Entry 6WMU (electron microscopy, 3.18 A resolution); this record covers chains C and D of the 12 polymer chains in the assembly.

[Chain C]
Name: DNA-directed RNA polymerase subunit beta
Source organism: Escherichia coli
Notes: EC 2.7.7.6
UniProtKB: P0A8V4 (RPOB_ECO57); numbering as in UniProt (aligned over 1-1342)
Chain sequence (1342 residues; each row starts with the number of its first residue):
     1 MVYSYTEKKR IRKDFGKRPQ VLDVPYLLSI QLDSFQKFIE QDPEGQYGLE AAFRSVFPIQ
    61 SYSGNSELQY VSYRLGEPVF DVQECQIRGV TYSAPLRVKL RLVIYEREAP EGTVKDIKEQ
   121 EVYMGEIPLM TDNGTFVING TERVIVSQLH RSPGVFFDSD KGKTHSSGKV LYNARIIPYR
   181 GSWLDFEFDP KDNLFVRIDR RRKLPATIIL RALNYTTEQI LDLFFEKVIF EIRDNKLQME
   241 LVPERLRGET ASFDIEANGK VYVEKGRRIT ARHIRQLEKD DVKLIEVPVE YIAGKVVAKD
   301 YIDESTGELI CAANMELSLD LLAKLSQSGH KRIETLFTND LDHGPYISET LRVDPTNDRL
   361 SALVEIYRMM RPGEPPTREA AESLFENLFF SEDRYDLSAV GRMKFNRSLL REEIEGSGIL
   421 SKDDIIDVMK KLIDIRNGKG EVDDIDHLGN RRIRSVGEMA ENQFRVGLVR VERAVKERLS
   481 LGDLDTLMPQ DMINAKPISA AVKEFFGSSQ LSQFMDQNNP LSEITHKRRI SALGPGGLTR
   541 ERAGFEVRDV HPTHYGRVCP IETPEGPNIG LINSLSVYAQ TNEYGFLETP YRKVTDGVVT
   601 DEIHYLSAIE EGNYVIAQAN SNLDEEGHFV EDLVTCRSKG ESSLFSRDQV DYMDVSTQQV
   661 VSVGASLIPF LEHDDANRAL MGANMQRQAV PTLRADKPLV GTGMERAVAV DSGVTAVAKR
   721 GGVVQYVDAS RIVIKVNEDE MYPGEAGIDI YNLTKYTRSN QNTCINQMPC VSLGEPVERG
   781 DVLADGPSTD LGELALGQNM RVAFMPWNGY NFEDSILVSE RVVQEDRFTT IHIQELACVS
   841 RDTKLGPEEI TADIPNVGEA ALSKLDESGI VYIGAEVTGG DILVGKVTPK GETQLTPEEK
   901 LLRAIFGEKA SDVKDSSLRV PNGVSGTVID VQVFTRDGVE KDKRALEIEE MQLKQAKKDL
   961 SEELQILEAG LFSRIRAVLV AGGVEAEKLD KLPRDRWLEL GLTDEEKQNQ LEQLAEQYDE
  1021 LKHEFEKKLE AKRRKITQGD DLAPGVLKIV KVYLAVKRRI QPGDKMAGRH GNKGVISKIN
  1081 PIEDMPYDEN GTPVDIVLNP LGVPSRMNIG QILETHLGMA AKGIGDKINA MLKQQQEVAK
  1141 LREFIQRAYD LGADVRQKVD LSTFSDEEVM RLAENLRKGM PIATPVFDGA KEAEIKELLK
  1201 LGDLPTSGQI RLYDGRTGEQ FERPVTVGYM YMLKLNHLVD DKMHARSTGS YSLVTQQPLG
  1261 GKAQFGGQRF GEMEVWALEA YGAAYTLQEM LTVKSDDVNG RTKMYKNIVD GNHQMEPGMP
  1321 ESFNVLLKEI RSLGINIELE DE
Disordered / not traced: 1-2, 1342
UniProt features mapped onto this chain:
  - modified residue (N6-acetyllysine): Lys1022, Lys1200

[Chain D]
Name: DNA-directed RNA polymerase subunit beta'
Source organism: Escherichia coli
Notes: EC 2.7.7.6
UniProtKB: P0A8T7 (RPOC_ECOLI); numbering as in UniProt (aligned over 1-1407)
Chain sequence (1430 residues; each row starts with the number of its first residue):
     1 MKDLLKFLKA QTKTEEFDAI KIALASPDMI RSWSFGEVKK PETINYRTFK PERDGLFCAR
    61 IFGPVKDYEC LCGKYKRLKH RGVICEKCGV EVTQTKVRRE RMGHIELASP TAHIWFLKSL
   121 PSRIGLLLDM PLRDIERVLY FESYVVIEGG MTNLERQQIL TEEQYLDALE EFGDEFDAKM
   181 GAEAIQALLK SMDLEQECEQ LREELNETNS ETKRKKLTKR IKLLEAFVQS GNKPEWMILT
   241 VLPVLPPDLR PLVPLDGGRF ATSDLNDLYR RVINRNNRLK RLLDLAAPDI IVRNEKRMLQ
   301 EAVDALLDNG RRGRAITGSN KRPLKSLADM IKGKQGRFRQ NLLGKRVDYS GRSVITVGPY
   361 LRLHQCGLPK KMALELFKPF IYGKLELRGL ATTIKAAKKM VEREEAVVWD ILDEVIREHP
   421 VLLNRAPTLH RLGIQAFEPV LIEGKAIQLH PLVCAAYNAD FDGDQMAVHV PLTLEAQLEA
   481 RALMMSTNNI LSPANGEPII VPSQDVVLGL YYMTRDCVNA KGEGMVLTGP KEAERLYRSG
   541 LASLHARVKV RITEYEKDAN GELVAKTSLK DTTVGRAILW MIVPKGLPYS IVNQALGKKA
   601 ISKMLNTCYR ILGLKPTVIF ADQIMYTGFA YAARSGASVG IDDMVIPEKK HEIISEAEAE
   661 VAEIQEQFQS GLVTAGERYN KVIDIWAAAN DRVSKAMMDN LQTETVINRD GQEEKQVSFN
   721 SIYMMADSGA RGSAAQIRQL AGMRGLMAKP DGSIIETPIT ANFREGLNVL QYFISTHGAR
   781 KGLADTALKT ANSGYLTRRL VDVAQDLVVT EDDCGTHEGI MMTPVIEGGD VKEPLRDRVL
   841 GRVTAEDVLK PGTADILVPR NTLLHEQWCD LLEENSVDAV KVRSVVSCDT DFGVCAHCYG
   901 RDLARGHIIN KGEAIGVIAA QSIGEPGTQL TMRTFHIGGA ASRAAAESSI QVKNKGSIKL
   961 SNVKSVVNSS GKLVITSRNT ELKLIDEFGR TKESYKVPYG AVLAKGDGEQ VAGGETVANW
  1021 DPHTMPVITE VSGFVRFTDM IDGQTITRQT DELTGLSSLV VLDSAERTAG GKDLRPALKI
  1081 VDAQGNDVLI PGTDMPAQYF LPGKAIVQLE DGVQISSGDT LARIPQESGG TKDITGGLPR
  1141 VADLFEARRP KEPAILAEIS GIVSFGKETK GKRRLVITPV DGSDPYEEMI PKWRQLNVFE
  1201 GERVERGDVI SDGPEAPHDI LRLRGVHAVT RYIVNEVQDV YRLQGVKIND KHIEVIVRQM
  1261 LRKATIVNAG SSDFLEGEQV EYSRVKIANR ELEANGKVGA TYSRDLLGIT KASLATESFI
  1321 SAASFQETTR VLTEAAVAGK RDELRGLKEN VIVGRLIPAG TGYAYHQDRM RRRAAGEAPA
  1381 APQVTAEDAS ASLAELLNAG LGGSDNELER RASENLYFQG HHHHHHHHHH
Disordered / not traced: 1-2, 933-943, 1377-1430
Differences from the reference sequence: expression tag (1408-1430)
Bound ions: Zn2+ site 1: Cys70, Cys72, Cys85, Cys88; Mg2+: Asp462, Asp464; Zn2+ site 2: Cys814, Cys888, Cys895, Cys898
UniProt features mapped onto this chain:
  - binding site (Zn(2+)): Cys70, Cys72, Cys85, Cys88, Cys814, Cys888, Cys895, Cys898
  - binding site (Mg(2+)): Asp460, Asp462, Asp464
  - modified residue: Lys983 (N6-acetyllysine)
  - mutagenesis: Gln504 (Q504P: Resistant to antibiotics salinamide A and B), Asn690 (N690D: Resistant to antibiotics salinamide A and B), Met697 (M697V: Resistant to antibiotics salinamide A and B), Ala735 (A735T: Resistant to antibiotics salinamide A and B), Arg738 (R738C/H/P/S: Resistant to antibiotics salinamide A and B), Ala748 (A748E: Resistant to antibiotics salinamide A and B), Pro758 (P758S/T: Resistant to antibiotics salinamide A and B), Phe763 (F763C: Resistant to antibiotics salinamide A and B), Ser775 (S775A: Resistant to antibiotics salinamide A and B), Ala779 (A779T/V: Resistant to antibiotics salinamide A and B), Arg780 (R780C: Resistant to antibiotics salinamide A and B), Gly782 (G782A/C: Resistant to antibiotics salinamide A and B), 1 further mutagenesis entry in UniProt

[Interface between chain C and chain D]
Residue-residue contacts - 318 pairs, chain C then chain D:
  Phe545(C) - Lys781(D)
  Arg548(C) - Arg780(D)  hydrogen bond (backbone-side chain)
  Val550(C) - Phe773(D)  hydrophobic
  Val550(C) - His777(D)
  His551(C) - Phe773(D)
  Tyr555(C) - Phe773(D)
  Cys559(C) - Arg780(D)
  Pro560(C) - Phe773(D)  hydrophobic
  Pro560(C) - Thr776(D)
  Pro560(C) - Arg780(D)  hydrogen bond (backbone-side chain)
  Ile561(C) - Thr776(D)
  Ile561(C) - Arg780(D)
  Thr563(C) - Arg780(D)
  Ile569(C) - Ala784(D)  hydrophobic
  Gly570(C) - Arg780(D)
  Asn573(C) - Arg780(D)
  Gln618(C) - Val769(D)
  Gln618(C) - Leu770(D)  hydrogen bond (side chain-backbone)
  Asn620(C) - Val769(D)
  Glu641(C) - Lys749(D)
  Ser642(C) - Leu770(D)
  Val660(C) - Val769(D)  hydrophobic
  Leu671(C) - Tyr772(D)
  Glu672(C) - Gly766(D)
  Glu672(C) - Leu767(D)  hydrogen bond (backbone-backbone)
  His673(C) - Phe763(D)  hydrogen bond (side chain-backbone)
  His673(C) - Arg764(D)
  His673(C) - Glu765(D)  hydrogen bond (side chain-backbone)
  His673(C) - Gly766(D)
  Asp674(C) - Tyr772(D)  hydrogen bond (backbone-side chain)
  Asp675(C) - Phe763(D)
  Asp675(C) - Tyr772(D)
  Ala676(C) - Tyr772(D)
  Ala676(C) - Ala779(D)  hydrophobic
  Asn677(C) - Ala779(D)
  Asn677(C) - Leu783(D)
  Ala679(C) - Tyr772(D)
  Leu680(C) - Leu783(D)  hydrophobic
  Phe804(C) - Ala637(D)
  Phe804(C) - Ser638(D)  hydrogen bond (backbone-side chain)
  Met805(C) - Gly636(D)
  Met805(C) - Ala637(D)
  Pro806(C) - Ala632(D)
  Pro806(C) - Ala633(D)
  Pro806(C) - Ala637(D)
  Asn808(C) - Pro359(D)
  Asn808(C) - Phe629(D)
  Asn808(C) - Ala633(D)
  Gly809(C) - Val357(D)
  Gly809(C) - Phe629(D)
  Tyr810(C) - Pro359(D)
  Asn811(C) - Asp505(D)
  Phe812(C) - Val357(D)  hydrophobic
  Phe812(C) - Pro451(D)  hydrophobic
  Phe812(C) - Phe461(D)  hydrophobic
  Phe812(C) - Ser503(D)
  Phe812(C) - Gln504(D)  hydrogen bond (backbone-side chain)
  Phe812(C) - Asp505(D)
  Phe812(C) - Phe629(D)  hydrophobic
  Glu813(C) - Asp460(D)
  Glu813(C) - Phe461(D)
  Glu813(C) - Gln504(D)
  Asp814(C) - Asp462(D)
  Ser815(C) - Val357(D)
  Ser815(C) - Phe461(D)
  Arg841(C) - Asp256(D)  salt bridge
  Arg841(C) - Gly257(D)
  Glu892(C) - Lys66(D)  salt bridge
  Gln894(C) - Lys76(D)
  Gln894(C) - Arg77(D)
  Lys900(C) - Arg77(D)
  Gln1061(C) - Lys445(D)
  Pro1062(C) - Ala446(D)
  Gly1063(C) - Val354(D)
  Lys1065(C) - Asp462(D)
  Lys1073(C) - Asp462(D)
  Gly1074(C) - Phe461(D)
  Val1075(C) - Thr356(D)
  Val1075(C) - Phe461(D)  hydrogen bond (backbone-backbone)
  Val1075(C) - Asp462(D)
  Val1075(C) - Gly463(D)
  Ile1076(C) - Thr356(D)
  Asn1099(C) - Gln504(D)
  Asn1099(C) - Asp505(D)  hydrogen bond
  Pro1100(C) - Ala637(D)
  Pro1100(C) - Val639(D)  hydrophobic
  Pro1100(C) - Met725(D)  hydrophobic
  Leu1101(C) - Gln504(D)
  Leu1101(C) - Asp505(D)
  Leu1101(C) - Met725(D)  hydrophobic
  Leu1101(C) - Arg731(D)
  Pro1104(C) - Met725(D)  hydrophobic
  Ser1105(C) - Arg731(D)  hydrogen bond
  Ser1105(C) - Gln736(D)
  Arg1106(C) - Asp460(D)  salt bridge
  Arg1106(C) - Arg731(D)
  Met1107(C) - Gln736(D)
  Met1107(C) - Gln739(D)
  Met1107(C) - Leu740(D)  hydrophobic
  Met1107(C) - Phe763(D)  hydrophobic
  Ile1109(C) - Met644(D)  hydrophobic
  Ile1109(C) - Phe763(D)
  Ile1112(C) - Val639(D)
  Ile1112(C) - Ile641(D)
  Leu1113(C) - Ile641(D)  hydrophobic
  His1116(C) - Ile641(D)
  Phe1187(C) - Leu767(D)
  Phe1187(C) - Tyr772(D)  hydrophobic
  Glu1192(C) - Arg764(D)  salt bridge
  Ser1207(C) - Asp642(D)
  Gln1209(C) - Val639(D)
  Gln1209(C) - Gly640(D)
  Gln1209(C) - Asp643(D)
  Glu1219(C) - Arg538(D)  salt bridge
  Phe1221(C) - Ala633(D)
  Phe1221(C) - Arg634(D)
  Glu1222(C) - Tyr512(D)  hydrogen bond
  Glu1222(C) - Arg634(D)
  Glu1222(C) - Ser635(D)
  Arg1223(C) - Ser635(D)
  Arg1223(C) - Gly636(D)
  Arg1223(C) - Ala637(D)
  Arg1223(C) - Phe719(D)  hydrogen bond (side chain-backbone)
  Arg1223(C) - Ser721(D)
  Val1225(C) - Gly636(D)
  Val1225(C) - Ser638(D)
  Thr1226(C) - Ser638(D)  hydrogen bond (backbone-side chain)
  Thr1226(C) - Val639(D)  hydrogen bond (side chain-backbone)
  Thr1226(C) - Gly640(D)
  Val1239(C) - Lys445(D)
  Asp1240(C) - Lys445(D)
  Lys1242(C) - Arg352(D)
  Lys1242(C) - Gln465(D)
  Met1243(C) - Arg352(D)
  Met1243(C) - Lys371(D)
  Met1243(C) - Met372(D)  hydrophobic
  Met1243(C) - Lys445(D)
  His1244(C) - Gly351(D)
  His1244(C) - Arg352(D)  hydrogen bond (backbone-backbone)
  Ala1245(C) - Ser350(D)
  Ala1245(C) - Gly351(D)
  Ala1245(C) - Met372(D)  hydrophobic
  Ala1245(C) - Glu375(D)
  Arg1246(C) - Asp348(D)  salt bridge
  Arg1246(C) - Tyr349(D)  hydrogen bond (backbone-backbone)
  Arg1246(C) - Ser350(D)  hydrogen bond (backbone-backbone)
  Arg1246(C) - Glu375(D)
  Arg1246(C) - Leu376(D)
  Ser1247(C) - Asp348(D)
  Ser1247(C) - Tyr349(D)  hydrogen bond (backbone-backbone)
  Ser1247(C) - Glu375(D)  hydrogen bond (backbone-side chain)
  Ser1247(C) - Leu376(D)
  Thr1248(C) - Tyr349(D)
  Tyr1251(C) - Asp348(D)  hydrogen bond
  Leu1253(C) - Arg99(D)  hydrogen bond (backbone-side chain)
  Leu1253(C) - Val253(D)  hydrophobic
  Val1254(C) - Arg99(D)  hydrogen bond (backbone-side chain)
  Val1254(C) - Arg337(D)
  Gln1256(C) - Arg99(D)
  Gln1257(C) - Lys345(D)
  Gln1257(C) - Arg346(D)  hydrogen bond (side chain-backbone)
  Pro1258(C) - Arg346(D)
  Pro1258(C) - Asp348(D)
  Gln1264(C) - Glu375(D)  hydrogen bond
  Gly1267(C) - Arg346(D)  hydrogen bond (backbone-side chain)
  Gly1267(C) - Val347(D)
  Gly1267(C) - Ser350(D)
  Gln1268(C) - Arg346(D)
  Gln1268(C) - Val347(D)  hydrogen bond (backbone-backbone)
  Gln1268(C) - Ser350(D)  hydrogen bond (backbone-side chain)
  Gln1268(C) - Gly351(D)
  Gln1268(C) - Arg352(D)
  Gln1268(C) - Ala467(D)
  Gln1268(C) - His469(D)
  Arg1269(C) - Gln340(D)  hydrogen bond
  Arg1269(C) - Gly344(D)  hydrogen bond (side chain-backbone)
  Arg1269(C) - Arg346(D)
  Phe1270(C) - Gly344(D)
  Phe1270(C) - Lys345(D)  hydrogen bond (backbone-backbone)
  Phe1270(C) - Val347(D)  hydrophobic
  Phe1270(C) - His469(D)
  Gly1271(C) - Gly344(D)
  Glu1272(C) - Arg798(D)  salt bridge
  Met1273(C) - Thr428(D)
  Glu1274(C) - Asn424(D)  hydrogen bond
  Glu1274(C) - Ala426(D)
  Glu1274(C) - Thr428(D)  hydrogen bond
  Glu1274(C) - Ile434(D)
  Trp1276(C) - Arg798(D)
  Trp1276(C) - Val801(D)  hydrophobic
  Trp1276(C) - Val917(D)
  Trp1276(C) - Gln921(D)
  Ala1277(C) - Gln921(D)
  Leu1278(C) - Met484(D)  hydrophobic
  Glu1279(C) - Ala914(D)
  Glu1279(C) - Val917(D)
  Glu1279(C) - Leu1347(D)
  Glu1279(C) - Val1351(D)
  Glu1279(C) - Ile1357(D)
  Ala1280(C) - Arg431(D)  hydrogen bond (backbone-side chain)
  Ala1280(C) - Glu913(D)
  Ala1280(C) - Ile918(D)  hydrophobic
  Ala1280(C) - Gln921(D)
  Tyr1281(C) - Arg431(D)  hydrogen bond (side chain-backbone)
  Tyr1281(C) - Leu432(D)
  Tyr1281(C) - Ile434(D)  hydrogen bond (side chain-backbone)
  Tyr1281(C) - Leu483(D)
  Tyr1281(C) - Met484(D)  hydrophobic
  Tyr1281(C) - Asn489(D)  hydrogen bond
  Gly1282(C) - Leu483(D)
  Gly1282(C) - Ala1359(D)
  Gly1282(C) - Gly1360(D)
  Gly1282(C) - Thr1361(D)  hydrogen bond (backbone-backbone)
  Ala1283(C) - Glu479(D)
  Ala1283(C) - Leu483(D)
  Ala1283(C) - Met484(D)  hydrophobic
  Ala1284(C) - Glu479(D)  hydrogen bond (backbone-side chain)
  Ala1284(C) - Leu1356(D)
  Ala1284(C) - Gly1362(D)
  Tyr1285(C) - Glu475(D)
  Tyr1285(C) - Glu479(D)  hydrogen bond (backbone-side chain)
  Tyr1285(C) - Leu1356(D)
  Tyr1285(C) - Thr1361(D)
  Thr1286(C) - Ala476(D)
  Thr1286(C) - Glu479(D)  hydrogen bond (backbone-side chain)
  Leu1287(C) - Val1351(D)  hydrophobic
  Leu1287(C) - Ile1357(D)  hydrophobic
  Gln1288(C) - Arg1355(D)
  Gln1288(C) - Leu1356(D)
  Glu1289(C) - Pro471(D)
  Glu1289(C) - Leu472(D)  hydrogen bond (side chain-backbone)
  Glu1289(C) - Thr473(D)  hydrogen bond (side chain-backbone)
  Glu1289(C) - Ala476(D)
  Met1290(C) - Val347(D)  hydrophobic
  Leu1291(C) - Lys345(D)  hydrogen bond (backbone-side chain)
  Leu1291(C) - Val1351(D)  hydrophobic
  Leu1291(C) - Gly1354(D)
  Thr1292(C) - Gly1354(D)
  Lys1294(C) - Val347(D)
  Lys1294(C) - Asp348(D)  hydrogen bond (backbone-backbone)
  Lys1294(C) - Tyr349(D)
  Lys1294(C) - Val470(D)  hydrogen bond (side chain-backbone)
  Lys1294(C) - Leu472(D)
  Ser1295(C) - Lys345(D)
  Ser1295(C) - Arg346(D)  hydrogen bond (side chain-backbone)
  Asp1296(C) - Lys345(D)  salt bridge
  Met1304(C) - Leu472(D)  hydrophobic
  Tyr1305(C) - Tyr349(D)
  Tyr1305(C) - Pro379(D)  hydrophobic
  Tyr1305(C) - Tyr382(D)
  Ile1308(C) - Pro379(D)  hydrophobic
  Ile1308(C) - Phe380(D)
  Val1309(C) - Pro379(D)
  Val1309(C) - Gly383(D)
  Val1309(C) - Glu386(D)
  Asp1310(C) - Glu386(D)
  His1313(C) - Phe380(D)
  His1313(C) - Leu472(D)
  His1313(C) - Leu474(D)
  His1313(C) - Gln477(D)
  Met1315(C) - Thr473(D)
  Pro1320(C) - Lys345(D)
  Pro1320(C) - Val1353(D)
  Glu1321(C) - Arg99(D)  salt bridge
  Ser1322(C) - Asn341(D)
  Ser1322(C) - Leu342(D)
  Phe1323(C) - Leu342(D)  hydrophobic
  Phe1323(C) - Ile1352(D)  hydrophobic
  Val1325(C) - Leu249(D)  hydrophobic
  Val1325(C) - Arg337(D)
  Leu1326(C) - Phe338(D)  hydrophobic
  Leu1326(C) - Leu342(D)  hydrophobic
  Lys1328(C) - Glu100(D)
  Lys1328(C) - Leu245(D)
  Lys1328(C) - Pro246(D)
  Lys1328(C) - Leu249(D)
  Glu1329(C) - Leu245(D)
  Glu1329(C) - Met330(D)
  Glu1329(C) - Arg337(D)  salt bridge
  Ile1330(C) - Ile331(D)  hydrophobic
  Ile1330(C) - Leu1332(D)  hydrophobic
  Arg1331(C) - Trp33(D)
  Arg1331(C) - Pro243(D)
  Ser1332(C) - Met102(D)
  Ser1332(C) - Pro243(D)
  Ser1332(C) - Leu245(D)
  Ser1332(C) - Tyr269(D)  hydrogen bond
  Ser1332(C) - Leu327(D)
  Leu1333(C) - Trp115(D)  hydrophobic
  Leu1333(C) - Pro243(D)
  Leu1333(C) - Leu307(D)  hydrophobic
  Leu1333(C) - Leu327(D)  hydrophobic
  Leu1333(C) - Ile331(D)  hydrophobic
  Gly1334(C) - Leu24(D)
  Gly1334(C) - Ala25(D)  hydrogen bond (backbone-backbone)
  Gly1334(C) - His113(D)  hydrogen bond (backbone-side chain)
  Ile1335(C) - Ile22(D)  hydrophobic
  Ile1335(C) - Ala23(D)
  Ile1335(C) - Trp33(D)
  Ile1335(C) - Trp115(D)  hydrophobic
  Asn1336(C) - Lys21(D)
  Asn1336(C) - Ile22(D)
  Asn1336(C) - Ala23(D)  hydrogen bond (backbone-backbone)
  Asn1336(C) - Leu24(D)
  Asn1336(C) - Met29(D)  hydrogen bond
  Asn1336(C) - Trp33(D)
  Ile1337(C) - Ile20(D)  hydrophobic
  Ile1337(C) - Lys21(D)
  Glu1338(C) - Ile20(D)
  Glu1338(C) - Lys21(D)  salt bridge
  Leu1339(C) - Phe17(D)  hydrophobic
  Leu1339(C) - Ile20(D)  hydrophobic
  Glu1340(C) - Phe17(D)
  Glu1340(C) - Asp18(D)  hydrogen bond (backbone-backbone)
  Glu1340(C) - Ala19(D)
  Glu1340(C) - Lys21(D)
  Asp1341(C) - Glu16(D)
  Asp1341(C) - Asp18(D)
Interface residues without a listed pair, chain C (159 interface residues in all): Asp549, Pro552, Gly566, Thr635, Arg637, Thr657, Trp807, Lys844, Pro897, Ser1077, Val1103, Lys1196, Pro1224, Thr1255, Val1275, Gln1314, Gly1318, Met1319
Interface residues without a listed pair, chain D (178 interface residues in all): Phe49, Leu78, Leu239, Pro251, Arg339, Leu343, Ser353, Ile355, Tyr360, Lys378, Ile394, Leu422, Gln435, Leu508, Tyr537, Ile722, Met724, Ala730, Gly732, Arg744, Pro750, Ile755, Asn768, Ser775, Ala787, Leu788, Phe1319, Ala1336

[Overview]
159 residues of chain C face 178 of chain D across their interface; the contacts include 54 hydrogen bonds and
11 salt bridges. Polar pairs include Arg841(C)-Asp256(D), Glu892(C)-Lys66(D) and Arg1106(C)-Asp460(D).
Chain C is DNA-directed RNA polymerase subunit beta and chain D is DNA-directed RNA polymerase subunit beta',
both from Escherichia coli; the structure, E. coli RNAPs70-SspA-gadA DNA complex, was determined by electron
microscopy (same publication as 6WMP).
